Entry 7R8B (electron microscopy, 3.10 A resolution); this record covers chains B and C of the 4 polymer chains in the assembly.

Chain B:
Name: ATP-binding cassette sub-family G member 8
Organism: Homo sapiens
Notes: EC 7.6.2.-
UniProt: Q9H221 (ABCG8_HUMAN); numbering as in UniProt (aligned over 1-673)
Chain sequence (715 residues; row label = number of the first residue in the row):
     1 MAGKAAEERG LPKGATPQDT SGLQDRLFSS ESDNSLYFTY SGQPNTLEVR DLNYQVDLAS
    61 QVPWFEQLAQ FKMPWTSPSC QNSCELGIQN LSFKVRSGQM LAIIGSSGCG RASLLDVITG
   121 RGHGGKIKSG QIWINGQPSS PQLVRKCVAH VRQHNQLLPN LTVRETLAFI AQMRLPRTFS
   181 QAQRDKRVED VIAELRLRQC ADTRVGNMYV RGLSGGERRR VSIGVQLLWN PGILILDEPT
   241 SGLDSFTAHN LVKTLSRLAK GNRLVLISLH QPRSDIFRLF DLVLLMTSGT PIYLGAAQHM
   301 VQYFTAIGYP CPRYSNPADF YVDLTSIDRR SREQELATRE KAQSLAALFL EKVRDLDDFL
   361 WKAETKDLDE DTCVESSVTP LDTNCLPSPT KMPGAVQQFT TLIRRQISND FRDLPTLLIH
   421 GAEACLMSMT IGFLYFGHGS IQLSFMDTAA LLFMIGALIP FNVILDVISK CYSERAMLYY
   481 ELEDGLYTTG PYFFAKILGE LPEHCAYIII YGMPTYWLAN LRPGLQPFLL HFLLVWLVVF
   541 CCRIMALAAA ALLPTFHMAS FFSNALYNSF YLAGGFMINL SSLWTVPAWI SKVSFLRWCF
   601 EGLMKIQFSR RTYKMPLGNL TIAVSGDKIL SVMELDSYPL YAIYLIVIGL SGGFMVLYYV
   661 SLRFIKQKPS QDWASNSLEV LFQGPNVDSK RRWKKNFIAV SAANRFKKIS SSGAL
Disordered / not traced: 1-24, 57-86, 354-391, 613-625, 670-715
Differences from the reference sequence: expression tag (674-715)
Curated features (UniProtKB/Swiss-Prot):
  - glycosylation: N619 (N-linked (GlcNAc...) asparagine)
  - natural variant: D19 (D19H: Associated significantly with GBD4), R184 (R184H: In STSL1), P231 (P231T: In STSL1), E238 (E238K: In STSL1; uncertain significance), R263 (R263Q: In STSL1), R405 (R405H: In STSL1), L501 (L501P: In STSL1), R543 (R543S: In STSL1), F570 (deletion: In STSL1), L572 (L572P: In STSL1), G574 (G574E: In STSL1; G574R: In STSL1), L596 (L596R: In STSL1)
  - mutagenesis: G216 (G216D: Loss of ATPase activity)
What the authors report for this chain:
  - binding site for cholesterol: F561, N568
  - mutagenesis - I419E, F561A: unchanged expression

Chain C:
Name: 2C7 Fab heavy chain
Organism: Mus musculus
Notes: antibody fragment or engineered binder
Chain sequence (245 residues; numbered 1 to 245; the number before each row is that of its first residue):
     1 MGWSCIILFL VATATGVHSE VKLVESGGGL VQPGGSLRLS CATSGFTFSE FFMEWVRQPP
    61 GKRLEWVAVS RNEANDYTTD YSASVKGRFI VSRDTSQNIL YLQMNALRAE DTAIYYCARD
   121 AWMGFDYWGQ GTTVTVSSAS TKGPSVFPLA PSSKSTSGGT AALGCLVKDY FPEPVTVSWN
   181 SGALTSGVHT FPAVLQSSGL YSLSSVVTVP SSSLGTQTYI CNVNHKPSNT KVDKRVEPKS
   241 CDKTH
Disordered / not traced: 1-20, 135-245
Cystine bridges: C41-C117

Chain B / chain C interface:
Pairs across the interface (14; chain B residue first):
  D33(B) with R71(C), salt bridge
  N34(B) with R71(C); N75(C)
  S35(B) with R71(C), hydrogen bond; N75(C)
  L36(B) with N75(C)
  Y37(B) with F52(C), hydrophobic; W122(C)
  T39(B) with A74(C)
  E189(B) with M123(C)
  D190(B) with W122(C); M123(C)
  A193(B) with W122(C), hydrophobic
  R198(B) with W122(C), hydrogen bond (side chain-backbone)
Other interface residues (no listed pair), chain C (7 interface residues in all): D80

Overview:
10 residues of chain B face 7 of chain C across their interface; the contacts include 2 hydrogen bonds and 1
salt bridge. Among the polar pairs are D33(B)-R71(C), S35(B)-R71(C) and R198(B)-W122(C). From the paper: a
binding site for cholesterol at F561(B) and N568(B); I419E and F561A of chain B leave expression unchanged.
Chain B is ATP-binding cassette sub-family G member 8 (Homo sapiens) and chain C is 2C7 Fab heavy chain (Mus
musculus); the structure, The structure of human ABCG5/ABCG8 supplemented with cholesterol, was determined by
electron microscopy together with 7R87, 7R88, 7R89 and 7R8A from the same study.
